Entry 8PYR (X-ray diffraction, 2.15 A resolution); this record covers chains A and B of the 4 polymer chains in the assembly.

[Chain A]
Name: Cyclin-dependent kinase 7
Organism: Homo sapiens
Notes: EC 2.7.11.22, 2.7.11.23
Reference sequence: P50613 (CDK7_HUMAN); numbering as in UniProt (aligned over 1-346)
Sequence (346 residues; numbered 1 to 346; the number before each row is that of its first residue):
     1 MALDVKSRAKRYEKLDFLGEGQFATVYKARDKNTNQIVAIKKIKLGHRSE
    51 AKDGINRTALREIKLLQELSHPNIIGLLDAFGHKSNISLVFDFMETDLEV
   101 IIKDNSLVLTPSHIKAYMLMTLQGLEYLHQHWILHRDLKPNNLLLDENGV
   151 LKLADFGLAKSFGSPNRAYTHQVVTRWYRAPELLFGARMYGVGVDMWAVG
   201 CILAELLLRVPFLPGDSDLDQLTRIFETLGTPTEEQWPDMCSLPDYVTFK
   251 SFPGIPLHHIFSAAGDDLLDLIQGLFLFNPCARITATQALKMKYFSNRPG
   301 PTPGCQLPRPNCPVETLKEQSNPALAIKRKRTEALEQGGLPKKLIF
Unresolved in the structure: 1-45, 312-346
Modified positions: Ser-164 (phosphoserine; SEP); Thr-170 (phosphothreonine; TPO)
Swiss-Prot annotation at these positions:
  - active site: Asp-137 (Proton acceptor)
  - binding site (ATP): Leu-18 to Val-26, Lys-41
  - modified residue: Ala-2 (N-acetylalanine), Ser-7 (Phosphoserine), Ser-164 (Phosphoserine), Thr-170 (Phosphothreonine), Ser-321 (Phosphoserine)
From the paper describing this entry:
  - contacts within the chain: Arg-61/Thr-170, Arg-136/Thr-170, Lys-160/Thr-170, Ser-164/Asn-166, Ala-168/Thr-170 (water-mediated contact)
  - mutagenesis - S164A: unchanged catalytic activity on in the absence of Mat1
  - mutagenesis - T170A: abolished catalytic activity on in the absence of Mat1
  - mutagenesis - S164A (1.8- or 2.5-fold), S164A/T170A, S164E (2.5-fold), R167A (10- to 5-fold): decreased catalytic activity with CDK-activating kinase assembly factor MAT1
  - mutagenesis - S164A, S164E: unchanged binding to CDK-activating kinase assembly factor MAT1
  - conformationally variable residues (loop rearrangement, order/disorder transition): Met-1 to Ser-49, Thr-170

[Chain B]
Name: Cyclin-H
Organism: Homo sapiens
Reference sequence: P51946 (CCNH_HUMAN); residues 1-323 here = UniProt positions 1-323
Sequence (323 residues; each row starts with the number of its first residue):
     1 MYHNSSQKRHWTFSSEEQLARLRADANRKFRCKAVANGKVLPNDPVFLEP
    51 HEEMTLCKYYEKRLLEFCSVFKPAMPRSVVGTACMYFKRFYLNNSVMEYH
   101 PRIIMLTCAFLACKVDEFNVSSPQFVGNLRESPLGQEKALEQILEYELLL
   151 IQQLNFHLIVHNPYRPFEGFLIDLKTRYPILENPEILRKTADDFLNRIAL
   201 TDAYLLYTPSQIALTAILSSASRAGITMESYLSESLMLKENRTCLSQLLD
   251 IMKSMRNLVKKYEPPRSEEVAVLKQKLERCHSAELALNVITKKRKGYEDD
   301 DYVSKKSKHEEEEWTDDDLVESL
Unresolved in the structure: 288-323
Swiss-Prot annotation at these positions:
  - modified residue: Ser-5 (Phosphoserine), Ser-132 (Phosphoserine), Ser-304 (Phosphoserine), Thr-315 (Phosphothreonine), Ser-322 (Phosphoserine)
From the paper describing this entry:
  - post-translational modification sites: Met-1
  - mutagenesis - R165A: decreased catalytic activity with CDK-activating kinase assembly factor MAT1

[How chain A and chain B interact]
Pairs across the interface (50; chain A residue first):
  His-47(A) / Asn-119(B)
  His-47(A) / Ser-121(B)
  His-47(A) / Gln-124(B)
  Arg-48(A) / Ser-121(B)
  Lys-52(A) / Ser-122(B)  hydrogen bond (backbone-side chain)
  Lys-52(A) / Leu-140(B)
  Lys-52(A) / Leu-144(B)
  Asp-53(A) / Phe-110(B)
  Asp-53(A) / Lys-114(B)  hydrogen bond (backbone-side chain)
  Asp-53(A) / Ser-122(B)  hydrogen bond
  Asp-53(A) / Leu-144(B)
  Asp-53(A) / Glu-147(B)
  Gly-54(A) / Lys-114(B)
  Gly-54(A) / Leu-144(B)
  Gly-54(A) / Glu-147(B)
  Ile-55(A) / Lys-114(B)  hydrogen bond (backbone-side chain)
  Ile-55(A) / Glu-147(B)  hydrogen bond (backbone-side chain)
  Ile-55(A) / Ile-151(B)  hydrophobic
  Arg-57(A) / Lys-114(B)
  Arg-57(A) / Asn-119(B)  hydrogen bond
  Arg-57(A) / Val-120(B)  hydrogen bond (side chain-backbone)
  Leu-60(A) / Lys-114(B)
  Leu-60(A) / Ile-151(B)  hydrophobic
  Leu-60(A) / Leu-158(B)  hydrophobic
  Arg-61(A) / Glu-117(B)  salt bridge
  Ile-63(A) / Phe-156(B)
  Ile-63(A) / Leu-158(B)  hydrophobic
  Lys-64(A) / Lys-114(B)  hydrogen bond (side chain-backbone)
  Lys-64(A) / Val-115(B)  hydrogen bond (side chain-backbone)
  Lys-64(A) / Glu-117(B)  salt bridge
  Lys-64(A) / Leu-158(B)
  Lys-64(A) / Ile-159(B)
  Gln-67(A) / Asn-155(B)  hydrogen bond (side chain-backbone)
  Gln-67(A) / Phe-156(B)  hydrogen bond (side chain-backbone)
  Gln-67(A) / His-157(B)
  Glu-68(A) / Met-1(B)
  Glu-68(A) / Ser-5(B)
  Glu-68(A) / Ser-6(B)  hydrogen bond
  Glu-68(A) / Ile-159(B)
  Ala-80(A) / Phe-156(B)
  Gly-82(A) / Leu-148(B)
  His-83(A) / Leu-148(B)
  Ser-85(A) / Leu-144(B)
  Ser-85(A) / Glu-147(B)  hydrogen bond
  His-131(A) / Met-1(B)
  His-131(A) / Asn-4(B)  hydrogen bond
  Trp-132(A) / Met-1(B)
  Ser-164(A) / Arg-165(B)
  Arg-167(A) / Asp-116(B)  salt bridge
  Arg-167(A) / Glu-117(B)
Also at the interface, not in a pair above, chain A (29 interface residues in all): Gly-46, Phe-81, Lys-84, Ile-87, Tyr-127, Gln-130, Lys-160, Thr-170
Also at the interface, not in a pair above, chain B (31 interface residues in all): Gln-7, Leu-111, Cys-113, Phe-118, Glu-137, Glu-141
From the paper, about this interface:
  - specific contacts: Arg-61(A)/Glu-117(B) (salt bridge), Lys-64(A)/Glu-117(B) (salt bridge), Arg-167(A)/Asp-116(B) (salt bridge), Arg-165(B)/Ser-164(A)
  - interface residues, chain B: Met-1(B)

[Overview]
29 residues of chain A face 31 of chain B across their interface; the contacts include 14 hydrogen bonds and 3
salt bridges. Polar contacts include Arg-61(A)/Glu-117(B), Lys-64(A)/Glu-117(B) and Arg-167(A)/Asp-116(B). The
authors report salt bridges between Arg-61(A) and Glu-117(B), Lys-64(A) and Glu-117(B) and Arg-167(A) and
Asp-116(B); a contact between Arg-165(B) and Ser-164(A). From the paper: S164A, S164A/T170A and S164E of chain
A, among others, reduce catalytic activity with CDK-activating kinase assembly factor MAT1; the interface
residue Met-1(B); 6 substitutions were tested in all.
Chain A is Cyclin-dependent kinase 7 and chain B is Cyclin-H, both from Homo sapiens; the structure, Crystal
structure of the dual T-loop phosphorylated Cdk7/CycH/Mat1 complex, was determined by X-ray diffraction.
